1K5U - chain A; structure by X-ray diffraction, 2.00 A resolution.

# Chain A
Name: Acidic fibroblast growth factor
Organism: Homo sapiens
UniProt: P05230 (FGF1_HUMAN); residues 1-139 here correspond to UniProt positions 16-154 (UniProt number = residue number + 15)
Amino-acid sequence (146 residues; each row starts with the number of its first residue; numbers below 1 keep their minus sign (His-5 is residue -5)):
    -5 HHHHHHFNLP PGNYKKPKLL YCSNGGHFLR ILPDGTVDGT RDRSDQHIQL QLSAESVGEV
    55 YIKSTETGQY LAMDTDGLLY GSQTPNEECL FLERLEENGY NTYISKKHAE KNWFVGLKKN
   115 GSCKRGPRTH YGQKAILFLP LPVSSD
Not modelled in the structure: -5 to 9, 139-140
Differences from the reference sequence: expression tag (-5 to 0); engineered mutation Gly93 (His103 in P05230); cloning artifact (140)
UniProt features mapped onto this chain:
  - region: Lys112 to Lys128 (Heparin-binding)
  - motif: Lys9 to Lys12 (Nuclear localization signal)
  - binding site (heparin): Asn18
Reported in the primary citation:
  - mutagenesis - H93G: increased stability
  - mutagenesis - E91G, E91G/N92G, N92G: unchanged stability
  - conformationally variable residues (loop rearrangement): Glu90 to Tyr94

# Overview
Curated annotation (UniProt) lists heparin-binding residue Asn18. The paper reports that H93G increases
stability; conformational variability at Glu90; 4 substitutions were tested in all.
Chain A is Acidic fibroblast growth factor (Homo sapiens); the structure, Human acidic fibroblast growth
factor. 141 amino acid form with amino terminal His tag with His93 ..., was determined by X-ray diffraction
together with 1K5V from the same study.
